PDB entry 1IJB | X-ray diffraction, 1.80 A resolution | chain A

[Chain A]
Name: von Willebrand factor
From: Homo sapiens
Notes: fragment: A1 domain
UniProtKB: P04275 (VWF_HUMAN); residues 500-701 here correspond to UniProt positions 1263-1464 (UniProt number = residue number + 763)
Sequence (202 residues; numbered 500 to 701; the number before each row is that of its first residue):
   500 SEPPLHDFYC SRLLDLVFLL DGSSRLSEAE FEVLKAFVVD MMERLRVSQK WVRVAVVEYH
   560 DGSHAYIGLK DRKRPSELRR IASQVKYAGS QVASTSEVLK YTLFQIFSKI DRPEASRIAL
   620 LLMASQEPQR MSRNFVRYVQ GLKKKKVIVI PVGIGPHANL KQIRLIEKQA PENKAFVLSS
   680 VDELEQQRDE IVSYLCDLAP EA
Construct notes: engineered mutation V546 (Ile1309 in P04275)
UniProt features mapped onto this chain:
  - glycosylation: S500 (O-linked (GalNAc...) serine)
Disulfide bonds: C509-C695

[Overview]
Chain A is von Willebrand factor (Homo sapiens); the structure, The von Willebrand Factor mutant (I546V) A1
domain, was determined by X-ray diffraction (same publication as 1IJK).
